Entry 6QG6 (electron microscopy, 10.40 A resolution (very low resolution: no residue pairs are listed; an interface is given only as per-side residue counts)); this record covers chains K and M of the 16 polymer chains in the assembly.

[Chain K]
Protein: Eukaryotic translation initiation factor 2 subunit alpha
Source organism: Saccharomyces cerevisiae
UniProtKB: P20459 (IF2A_YEAST); residues 1-304 here = UniProt positions 1-304
Chain sequence (304 residues; row label = number of the first residue in the row):
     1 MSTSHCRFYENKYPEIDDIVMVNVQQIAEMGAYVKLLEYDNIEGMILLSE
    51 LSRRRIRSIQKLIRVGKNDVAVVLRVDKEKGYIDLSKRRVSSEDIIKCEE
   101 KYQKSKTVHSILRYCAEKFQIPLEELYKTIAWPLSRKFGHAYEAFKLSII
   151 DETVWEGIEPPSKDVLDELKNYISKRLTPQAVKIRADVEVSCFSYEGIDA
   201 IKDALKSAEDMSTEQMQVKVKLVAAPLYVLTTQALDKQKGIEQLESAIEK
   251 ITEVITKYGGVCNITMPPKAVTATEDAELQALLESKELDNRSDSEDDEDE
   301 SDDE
Unresolved in the structure: 1-2, 55-57, 175-181, 211-217, 266-304
Modified positions: Ser52 (phosphoserine; SEP)
Curated features (UniProtKB/Swiss-Prot):
  - modified residue (Phosphoserine): Ser52, Ser292, Ser294
  - mutagenesis: Ser52 (S52A: Inhibits derepression of GCN4 expression in amino acid, purine, and glucose-starved cells; S52D: Weakly impairs derepression of GCN4 expression in amino acid-starved cells), Arg64 (R64A: Alters the binding mode to the eIF2B complex; when associated with A-87), Lys87 (K87A: Alters the binding mode to the eIF2B complex; when associated with A-64), Leu205 (L205E: Abolishes binding to the eIF2 complex alpha subunit GCD11), Val220 (V220E: Abolishes binding to the eIF2 complex alpha subunit GCD11. Does not affect its interaction with CDC123)

[Chain M]
Protein: Eukaryotic translation initiation factor 2 subunit gamma
Source organism: Saccharomyces cerevisiae
UniProtKB: P32481 (IF2G_YEAST); residue numbers follow UniProt; this construct covers 1-527
Chain sequence (527 residues; each row starts with the number of its first residue):
     1 MSDLQDQEPSIIINGNLEPVGEPDIVEETEVVAQETQETQDADKPKKKVA
    51 FTGLEEDGETEEEKRKREFEEGGGLPEQPLNPDFSKLNPLSAEIINRQAT
   101 INIGTIGHVAHGKSTVVRAISGVQTVRFKDELERNITIKLGYANAKIYKC
   151 QEPTCPEPDCYRSFKSDKEISPKCQRPGCPGRYKLVRHVSFVDCPGHDIL
   201 MSTMLSGAAVMDAALLLIAGNESCPQPQTSEHLAAIEIMKLKHVIILQNK
   251 VDLMREESALEHQKSILKFIRGTIADGAPIVPISAQLKYNIDAVNEFIVK
   301 TIPVPPRDFMISPRLIVIRSFDVNKPGAEIEDLKGGVAGGSILNGVFKLG
   351 DEIEIRPGIVTKDDKGKIQCKPIFSNIVSLFAEQNDLKFAVPGGLIGVGT
   401 KVDPTLCRADRLVGQVVGAKGHLPNIYTDIEINYFLLRRLLGVKTDGQKQ
   451 AKVRKLEPNEVLMVNIGSTATGARVVAVKADMARLQLTSPACTEINEKIA
   501 LSRRIEKHWRLIGWATIKKGTTLEPIA
Unresolved in the structure: 1-93, 129-131, 153-162, 364, 445-448, 520-527
Curated features (UniProtKB/Swiss-Prot):
  - region: Gly107 to Ser114 (G1), Asn135 to Lys139 (G2), Asp193 to Gly196 (G3), Asn249 to Asp252 (G4), Ser284 to Gln286 (G5), Ala515 to Ala527 (Interacts with CDC123)
  - binding site (GTP): Ala110 to Thr115, Asn249 to Asp252, Ser284 to Gln286
  - modified residue: Thr60 (Phosphothreonine), Ser258 (Phosphoserine)
  - mutagenesis: Asn135 (N135K: In SUI4; defective in ternary complex formation, correlating with a higher rate of dissociation from charged initiator-tRNA in the absence of GTP hydrolysis), Tyr142 (Y142H: Reduces the affinity of eIF-2 for Met-tRNAi(Met) without affecting the k(off) value for guanine nucleotides), Thr203 (T203A: Impairs eIF2 complex function. Reduces cell population growth; T203I/K: No effect on cell population growth), Ile218 (I218A: No effect on cell population growth; I218L: Impairs eIF2 complex function. Strongly reduces cell population growth), Lys250 (K250R: Increases the off-rate for GDP, without altering the apparent dissociation constant for Met-tRNAi(Met). Mimicks the function of the guanine nucleotide exchange factor eIF-2B), Val281 (V281K: Impairs eIF2 complex formation by impairing binding to SUI3 but not SUI2. Reduces cell population growth; V281R: Abolishes binding to SUI3 but not to SUI2 or CDC123 ...), Ile318 (I318L: Mildly impairs eIF2 complex function. No effect on cell population growth; I318M: Impairs binding to methionyl-initiator methionine tRNA and impairs eIF2 complex function ...), Lys325 to Glu331 (Disrupts binding to CDC123 and SUI2. Does not affect interaction with SUI3), Asp403 (D403R: Abolishes binding to SUI2 but not to SUI3 or CDC123. Abolishes interactions with the eIF2B complex subunits GCD6 and GCD7. Decreases cell population growth), Pro490 (P490S: Mildly impairs eIF2 complex function), Arg504 (R504A: Disrupts binding to CDC123), Trp509 (W509A: Disrupts binding to CDC123), 1 further mutagenesis entry in UniProt

[Interface between chain K and chain M]
At this resolution (10 A) residue pairs are not listed: 25 residues of chain K and 21 of chain M lie at the interface.

[Summary]
The interface between chain K and chain M involves 25 residues on one side and 21 on the other. From UniProt:
5 mutagenesis sites on chain K; 13 GTP-binding residues and 31 mutagenesis sites on chain M.
Chain K is Eukaryotic translation initiation factor 2 subunit alpha and chain M is Eukaryotic translation
initiation factor 2 subunit gamma, both from Saccharomyces cerevisiae; the structure, Structure of eIF2B-eIF2
(phosphorylated at Ser51) complex (model D), was determined by electron microscopy together with 6QG0, 6QG1,
6QG2, 6QG3 and 6QG5 from the same study.
